Entry 7AKK (X-ray diffraction, 3.40 A resolution); this record covers chains A and C of the 6 polymer chains in the assembly.

# Chain A
Protein: Complement C3b alpha' chain
Organism: Homo sapiens
Reference sequence: P01024 (CO3_HUMAN); aligned to UniProt positions 749-1646 over residues 646-1543 (the alignment contains insertions or deletions, so no single offset holds)
Amino-acid sequence (898 residues; each row starts with the number of its first residue):
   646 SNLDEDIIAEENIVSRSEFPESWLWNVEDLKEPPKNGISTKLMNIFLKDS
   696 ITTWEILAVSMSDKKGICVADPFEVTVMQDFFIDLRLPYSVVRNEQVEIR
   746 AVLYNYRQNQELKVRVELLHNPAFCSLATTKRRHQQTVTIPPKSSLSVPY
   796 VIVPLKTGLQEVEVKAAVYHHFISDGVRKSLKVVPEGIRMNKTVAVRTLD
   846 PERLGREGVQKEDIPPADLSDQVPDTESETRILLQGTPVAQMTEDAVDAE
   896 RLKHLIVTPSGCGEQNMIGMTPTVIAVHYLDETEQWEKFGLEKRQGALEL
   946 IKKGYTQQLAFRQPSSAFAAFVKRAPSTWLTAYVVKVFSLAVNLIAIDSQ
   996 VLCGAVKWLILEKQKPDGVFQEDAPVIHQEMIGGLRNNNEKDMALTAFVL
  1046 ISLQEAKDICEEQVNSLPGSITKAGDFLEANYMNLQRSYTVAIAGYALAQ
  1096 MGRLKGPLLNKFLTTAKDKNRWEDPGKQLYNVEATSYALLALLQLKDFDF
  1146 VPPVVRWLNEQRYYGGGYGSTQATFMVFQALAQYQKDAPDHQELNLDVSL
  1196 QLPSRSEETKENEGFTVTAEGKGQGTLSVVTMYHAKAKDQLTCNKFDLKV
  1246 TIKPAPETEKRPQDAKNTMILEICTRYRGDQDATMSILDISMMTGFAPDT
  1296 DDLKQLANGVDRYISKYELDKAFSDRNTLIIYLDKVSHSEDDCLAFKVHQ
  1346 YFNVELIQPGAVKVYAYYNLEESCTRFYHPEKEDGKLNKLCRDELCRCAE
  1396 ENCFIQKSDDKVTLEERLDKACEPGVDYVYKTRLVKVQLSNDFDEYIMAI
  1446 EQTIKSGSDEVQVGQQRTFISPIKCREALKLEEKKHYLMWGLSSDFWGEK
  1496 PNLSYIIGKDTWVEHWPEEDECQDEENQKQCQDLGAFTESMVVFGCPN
Disordered / not traced: 646-648, 1186-1236, 1403-1404
Disulfides: Cys770-Cys1393, Cys998-Cys1055, Cys1238-Cys1369, Cys1269-Cys1338, Cys1386-Cys1391, Cys1398-Cys1470, Cys1517-Cys1526
Ion coordination: K+: Ile696, Thr697; Mg2+: Asp1144 (shared with 3 residues of chain D)
UniProt features mapped onto this chain:
  - site (Cleavage): Arg851, Glu852, Arg1200, Ser1201
  - modified residue: Ser865 (Phosphoserine)
  - glycosylation: Asn836 (N-linked (GlcNAc...) asparagine)
  - cross-link: Cys907 to Gln910 (Isoglutamyl cysteine thioester (Cys-Gln))
What the authors report for this chain:
  - conformationally variable residues (order/disorder transition): Ile913 to Leu954, Cys1269 to Ser1281, Lys1299 to Lys1330

# Chain C
Protein: Complement C3 beta chain
Organism: Homo sapiens
Reference sequence: P01024 (CO3_HUMAN); residues 1-645 here correspond to UniProt positions 23-667 (UniProt number = residue number + 22)
Amino-acid sequence (645 residues; row label = number of the first residue in the row):
     1 SPMYSIITPNILRLESEETMVLEAHDAQGDVPVTVTVHDFPGKKLVLSSE
    51 KTVLTPATNHMGNVTFTIPANREFKSEKGRNKFVTVQATFGTQVVEKVVL
   101 VSLQSGYLFIQTDKTIYTPGSTVLYRIFTVNHKLLPVGRTVMVNIENPEG
   151 IPVKQDSLSSQNQLGVLPLSWDIPELVNMGQWKIRAYYENSPQQVFSTEF
   201 EVKEYVLPSFEVIVEPTEKFYYIYNEKGLEVTITARFLYGKKVEGTAFVI
   251 FGIQDGEQRISLPESLKRIPIEDGSGEVVLSRKVLLDGVQNPRAEDLVGK
   301 SLYVSATVILHSGSDMVQAERSGIPIVTSPYQIHFTKTPKYFKPGMPFDL
   351 MVFVTNPDGSPAYRVPVAVQGEDTVQSLTQGDGVAKLSINTHPSQKPLSI
   401 TVRTKKQELSEAEQATRTMQALPYSTVGNSNNYLHLSVLRTELRPGETLN
   451 VNFLLRMDRAHEAKIRYYTYLIMNKGRLLKAGRQVREPGQDLVVLPLSIT
   501 TDFIPSFRLVAYYTLIGASGQREVVADSVWVDVKDSCVGSLVVKSGQSED
   551 RQPVPGQQMTLKIEGDHGARVVLVAVDKGVFVLNKKNKLTQSKIWDVVEK
   601 ADIGCTPGSGKDYAGVFSDAGLTFTSSSGQQTAQRAELQCPQPAA
Disulfides: Cys605-Cys640
Covalent attachments: N-acetylglucosamine (NAG) linked to Asn63
UniProt features mapped onto this chain:
  - site: Ser519, Gly520 (Microbial infection: Cleavage)
  - modified residue (Phosphoserine): Ser16, Ser48, Ser275, Ser281
  - glycosylation: Asn63 (N-linked (GlcNAc...) asparagine)
What the authors report for this chain:
  - post-translational modification sites: Asn63

# How chain A and chain C interact
Residue-residue contacts - 14 pairs, chain A then chain C:
  Lys801(A) - Ser76(C)  hydrogen bond
  Leu804(A) - Gln155(C)
  Arg823(A) - Glu189(C)  salt bridge
  Glu1057(A) - Gln290(C)
  Asn1060(A) - Asp287(C)  hydrogen bond (side chain-backbone)
  Asn1060(A) - Gly288(C)
  Pro1419(A) - Phe40(C)
  Pro1419(A) - Phe83(C)  hydrophobic
  Pro1419(A) - Gln634(C)
  Ser1489(A) - Arg80(C)  hydrogen bond (side chain-backbone)
  Lys1504(A) - Arg80(C)
  Asp1505(A) - Arg80(C)  salt bridge
  Asn1543(A) - Gln631(C)  hydrogen bond
  Asn1543(A) - Gln634(C)
Interface residues without a listed pair, chain A (13 interface residues in all): His765, Glu1418, Leu1487
Interface residues without a listed pair, chain C (15 interface residues in all): Phe74, Gly79, Leu286, Val289

# Overview
13 residues of chain A face 15 of chain C across their interface; the contacts include 4 hydrogen bonds and 2
salt bridges. Polar contacts include Arg823(A)-Glu189(C), Asp1505(A)-Arg80(C) and Lys801(A)-Ser76(C).
Covalently linked N-acetylglucosamine: at Asn63(C). From the paper: a modification site at Asn63(C);
conformational variability at Ile913(A), Cys1269(A) and Lys1299(A).
Here chain A is Complement C3b alpha' chain and chain C is Complement C3 beta chain, both from Homo sapiens.
Entry 7AKK (Structure of a complement factor-receptor complex) was determined by X-ray diffraction.
